Entry 6DPV (electron microscopy, 3.30 A resolution); this record covers chains A and H of the 12 polymer chains in the assembly.

Chain A:
Protein: Tubulin alpha-1B chain
From: Sus scrofa
UniProt: Q2XVP4 (TBA1B_PIG); numbering as in UniProt (aligned over 1-451)
Sequence (451 residues; row label = number of the first residue in the row):
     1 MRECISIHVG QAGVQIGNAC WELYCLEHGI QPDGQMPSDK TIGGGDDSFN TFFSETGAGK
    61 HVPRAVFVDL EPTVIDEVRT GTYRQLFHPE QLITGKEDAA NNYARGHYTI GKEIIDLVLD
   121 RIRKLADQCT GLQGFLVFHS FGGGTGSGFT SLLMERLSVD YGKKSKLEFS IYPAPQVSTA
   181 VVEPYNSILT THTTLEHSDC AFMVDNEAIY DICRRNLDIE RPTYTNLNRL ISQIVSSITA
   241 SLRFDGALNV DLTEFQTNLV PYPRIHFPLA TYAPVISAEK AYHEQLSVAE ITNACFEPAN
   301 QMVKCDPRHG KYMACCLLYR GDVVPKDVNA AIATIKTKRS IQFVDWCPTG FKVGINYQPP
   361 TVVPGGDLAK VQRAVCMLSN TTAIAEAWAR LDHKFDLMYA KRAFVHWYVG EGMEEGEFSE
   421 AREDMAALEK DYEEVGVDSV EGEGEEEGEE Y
Not modelled in the structure: 38-46, 438-451
Bound ions: Mg2+: Asp98 (together with GTP)
Small-molecule neighbours: GTP (guanosine-5'-triphosphate): Gly10, Gln11, Ala12, Gln15, Asp69, Asp98, Ala99, Ala100, Asn101, Ser140, Gly143, Gly144, Thr145, Gly146, Ile171, Thr179, Glu183, Asn206, Tyr224, Leu227, Asn228
Curated features (UniProtKB/Swiss-Prot):
  - motif: Met1 to Cys4 (MREC motif)
  - active site: Glu254
  - binding site (GTP): Gly10, Gln11, Ala12, Gln15, Glu71, Ala99, Ser140, Gly143, Gly144, Thr145, Gly146, Thr179, Glu183, Asn206, Tyr224, Asn228, Leu252
  - binding site (Mg(2+)): Glu71
  - site: Tyr451 (Involved in polymerization)
  - modified residue: Lys40 (N6,N6,N6-trimethyllysine), Ser48 (Phosphoserine), Ser232 (Phosphoserine), Tyr282 (3'-nitrotyrosine), Arg339 (Omega-N-methylarginine), Ser439 (Phosphoserine), Glu443 (5-glutamyl polyglutamate), Glu445 (5-glutamyl polyglutamate), Tyr451 (3'-nitrotyrosine)
  - cross-link (Glycyl lysine isopeptide (Lys-Gly)): Lys326 (interchain with G-Cter in ubiquitin), Lys370 (interchain with G-Cter in ubiquitin)

Chain H:
Protein: Tubulin beta chain
From: Sus scrofa
UniProt: P02554 (TBB_PIG); the author numbering skips numbers that UniProt does not, so the offset changes along the chain: 1-44 = UniProt 1-44; 47-360 = UniProt 45-358; 369-455 = UniProt 359-445
Sequence (445 residues; row label = number of the first residue in the row; note: 10 numbers in that range are skipped by the numbering (no residue carries them; nothing is unmodelled there)):
     1 MREIVHIQAG QCGNQIGAKF WEVISDEHGI DPTGSYHGDS DLQL
    47 ERINVYYNEA AGNKYVPRAI LVDLEPGTMD SVRSGPFGQI FRPDNFVFGQ SGAGNNWAKG
   107 HYTEGAELVD SVLDVVRKES ESCDCLQGFQ LTHSLGGGTG SGMGTLLISK IREEYPDRIM
   167 NTFSVVPSPK VSDTVVEPYN ATLSVHQLVE NTDETYCIDN EALYDICFRT LKLTTPTYGD
   227 LNHLVSATMS GVTTCLRFPG QLNADLRKLA VNMVPFPRLH FFMPGFAPLT SRGSQQYRAL
   287 TVPELTQQMF DAKNMMAACD PRHGRYLTVA AVFRGRMSMK EVDEQMLNVQ NKNSSYFVEW
   347 IPNNVKTAVC DIPP
   369 RGLKMSATFI GNSTAIQELF KRISEQFTAM FRRKAFLHWY TGEGMDEMEF TEAESNMNDL
   429 VSEYQQYQDA TADEQGEFEE EGEEDEA
Not modelled in the structure: 437-455
Small-molecule neighbours:
  - GDP (guanosine-5'-diphosphate): Gly10, Gln11, Cys12, Gln15, Ile16, Asn101, Ser140, Gly143, Gly144, Thr145, Gly146, Val171, Asp179, Glu183, Asn206, Tyr224, Asn228
  - GTP (guanosine-5'-triphosphate): Gln247, Leu248, Lys254
Curated features (UniProtKB/Swiss-Prot):
  - motif: Met1 to Ile4 (MREI motif)
  - binding site (GTP): Gln11, Glu71, Ser140, Gly144, Thr145, Gly146, Asn206, Asn228
  - binding site (Mg(2+)): Glu71
  - modified residue: Ser40 (Phosphoserine), Lys60 (N6-acetyllysine), Ser174 (Phosphoserine), Thr287 (Phosphothreonine), Thr292 (Phosphothreonine), Arg320 (Omega-N-methylarginine), Glu448 (5-glutamyl polyglutamate)
  - cross-link (Glycyl lysine isopeptide (Lys-Gly)): Lys60 (interchain with G-Cter in ubiquitin), Lys326 (interchain with G-Cter in ubiquitin)

Chain A / chain H interface:
Residue-residue contacts (65; chain A residue first):
  Gln11(A) - Gly246(H)
  Gln11(A) - Gln247(H)  hydrogen bond (side chain-backbone)
  Gln11(A) - Leu248(H)
  Gln11(A) - Asn249(H)
  Gln15(A) - Gln247(H)
  Glu71(A) - Arg2(H)  salt bridge
  Pro72(A) - Met1(H)  hydrophobic
  Pro72(A) - Arg2(H)
  Pro72(A) - Arg48(H)
  Thr73(A) - Arg2(H)
  Thr73(A) - Arg48(H)
  Asp76(A) - Arg48(H)  salt bridge
  Glu77(A) - Pro245(H)
  Lys96(A) - Arg2(H)
  Glu97(A) - Gln133(H)
  Glu97(A) - Arg164(H)  salt bridge
  Glu97(A) - Arg253(H)  salt bridge
  Asp98(A) - Lys254(H)  salt bridge
  Ala100(A) - Arg253(H)
  Ala100(A) - Lys254(H)
  Ala100(A) - Val257(H)
  Asn101(A) - Lys254(H)
  Asn101(A) - Asn258(H)
  Asn101(A) - Lys352(H)
  Arg105(A) - Arg253(H)
  Gln176(A) - Leu333(H)
  Gln176(A) - Asn349(H)
  Val177(A) - Asp329(H)
  Val177(A) - Leu333(H)  hydrophobic
  Ser178(A) - Asn349(H)  hydrogen bond
  Ser178(A) - Val351(H)
  Thr179(A) - Leu248(H)
  Thr179(A) - Asn349(H)
  Thr179(A) - Val351(H)
  Thr179(A) - Lys352(H)
  Thr179(A) - Thr353(H)
  Ala180(A) - Asn258(H)
  Ala180(A) - Asn349(H)
  Val181(A) - Asn258(H)  hydrogen bond (backbone-side chain)
  Val181(A) - Ile347(H)  hydrophobic
  Tyr210(A) - Met325(H)
  Tyr210(A) - Lys326(H)
  Tyr210(A) - Asp329(H)  hydrogen bond
  Arg221(A) - Ser324(H)
  Arg221(A) - Glu327(H)  salt bridge
  Pro222(A) - Lys326(H)
  Thr223(A) - Gln247(H)
  Tyr224(A) - Leu248(H)
  Tyr224(A) - Met325(H)
  Lys394(A) - Pro348(H)
  Met398(A) - Trp346(H)
  Met398(A) - Pro348(H)
  Lys401(A) - Phe262(H)
  Lys401(A) - Trp346(H)
  Ala403(A) - Trp346(H)  hydrophobic
  Phe404(A) - Val257(H)
  Phe404(A) - Asn258(H)
  Phe404(A) - Val260(H)
  Phe404(A) - Pro261(H)  hydrogen bond (backbone-backbone)
  His406(A) - Val260(H)
  His406(A) - Pro261(H)
  His406(A) - Phe262(H)
  His406(A) - Pro263(H)
  Trp407(A) - Val257(H)  hydrophobic
  Trp407(A) - Val260(H)  hydrogen bond (side chain-backbone)
Also at the interface, not in a pair above, chain A (34 interface residues in all): Val182, Leu397, Arg402
Also at the interface, not in a pair above, chain H (36 interface residues in all): Ala256, Thr314, Met323, Glu345, Asn350

Overview:
The interface between chain A and chain H involves 34 residues on one side and 36 on the other; the contacts
include 6 hydrogen bonds and 6 salt bridges. Polar contacts include Glu71(A)-Arg2(H), Asp76(A)-Arg48(H) and
Glu97(A)-Arg164(H). GTP is bound between chain A and chain H.
Here chain A is Tubulin alpha-1B chain and chain H is Tubulin beta chain, both from Sus scrofa. Entry 6DPV
(Undecorated GDP microtubule) was determined by electron microscopy, deposited together with 6DPU and 6DPW.
